Entry 8ZIA (X-ray diffraction, 1.60 A resolution); this record covers chains I and J.

== Chain I ==
Molecule: L-tryptophan decarboxylase
From: Psilocybe cubensis
Notes: EC 4.1.1.105
UniProtKB: P0DPA6 (PSID_PSICU); numbering as in UniProt (aligned over 50-402)
Amino-acid sequence (353 residues; each row starts with the number of its first residue):
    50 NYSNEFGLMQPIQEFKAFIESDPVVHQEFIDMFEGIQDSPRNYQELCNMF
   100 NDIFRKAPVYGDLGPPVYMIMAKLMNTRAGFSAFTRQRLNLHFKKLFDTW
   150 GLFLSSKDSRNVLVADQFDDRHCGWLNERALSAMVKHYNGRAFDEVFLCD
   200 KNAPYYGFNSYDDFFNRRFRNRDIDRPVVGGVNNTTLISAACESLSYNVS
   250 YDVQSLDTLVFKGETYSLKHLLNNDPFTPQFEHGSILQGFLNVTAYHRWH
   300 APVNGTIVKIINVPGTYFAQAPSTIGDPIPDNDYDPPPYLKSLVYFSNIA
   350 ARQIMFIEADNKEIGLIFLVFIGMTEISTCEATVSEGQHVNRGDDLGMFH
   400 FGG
Disordered / not traced: 50-54
Small-molecule neighbours: 2-(1H-indol-3-yl)ethanamine (TSS): L112, G113, P114, Y117, F289, L290, N291, V292, H296, Y338, L339, M373, T374, I376
From the paper describing this entry:
  - catalytic residues: H296
  - catalytic residues: E242 (proposed by the authors, not directly observed)
  - mutagenesis - L112A, F289A, Y338A: increased catalytic activity
  - mutagenesis - Y117A: decreased catalytic activity
  - mutagenesis - L290A, H296A: abolished catalytic activity on L-tryptophan
  - mutagenesis - G402A: unchanged catalytic activity on L-tryptophan
  - mutagenesis - P114G, M373A, F398A: decreased stability

== Chain J ==
Molecule: L-tryptophan decarboxylase
From: Psilocybe cubensis
Notes: EC 4.1.1.105
UniProtKB: P0DPA6 (PSID_PSICU); residues 501-537 here correspond to UniProt positions 403-439 (UniProt number = residue number - 98)
Amino-acid sequence (37 residues; row label = number of the first residue in the row):
   501 XSFALGLRKDCRAEIVEKFTEPGTVIRINEVVAALKA
Disordered / not traced: 536-537
Modified positions: PYR (pyruvic acid) at position 501
Sequence notes: modified residue (501)

== Interface between chain I and chain J ==
Pairs across the interface - 112 pairs, chain I then chain J:
  H186(I) - V525(J)
  H186(I) - R527(J)  hydrogen bond (backbone-side chain)
  F218(I) - I528(J)  hydrophobic
  R225(I) - R527(J)
  R225(I) - I528(J)
  R225(I) - N529(J)  hydrogen bond (backbone-side chain)
  P226(I) - N529(J)
  V228(I) - N529(J)
  V228(I) - E530(J)
  V228(I) - V531(J)
  T235(I) - A534(J)
  T235(I) - L535(J)
  L236(I) - A533(J)
  L236(I) - A534(J)  hydrophobic
  I237(I) - L505(J)  hydrophobic
  I237(I) - L507(J)  hydrophobic
  I237(I) - A513(J)  hydrophobic
  I237(I) - V531(J)
  I237(I) - V532(J)  hydrogen bond (backbone-backbone)
  I237(I) - A533(J)  hydrogen bond (backbone-backbone)
  S238(I) - N529(J)  hydrogen bond (side chain-backbone)
  S238(I) - E530(J)
  S238(I) - V532(J)
  A239(I) - I526(J)  hydrophobic
  A239(I) - R527(J)
  A239(I) - I528(J)
  A239(I) - N529(J)  hydrogen bond (backbone-backbone)
  A239(I) - E530(J)  hydrogen bond (backbone-backbone)
  A239(I) - V532(J)  hydrophobic
  A240(I) - I528(J)
  C241(I) - F503(J)  hydrophobic
  C241(I) - I526(J)
  C241(I) - I528(J)  hydrophobic
  E242(I) - I526(J)
  E242(I) - R527(J)
  E242(I) - I528(J)  hydrogen bond (side chain-backbone)
  S243(I) - F503(J)
  S243(I) - V525(J)
  S243(I) - I526(J)  hydrogen bond (backbone-backbone)
  L244(I) - G523(J)
  L244(I) - T524(J)
  L244(I) - V525(J)  hydrophobic
  L244(I) - I526(J)
  S245(I) - F519(J)
  S245(I) - E521(J)  hydrogen bond (side chain-backbone)
  S245(I) - P522(J)
  S245(I) - G523(J)  hydrogen bond (backbone-backbone)
  S245(I) - T524(J)  hydrogen bond (backbone-backbone)
  S245(I) - I526(J)
  Y246(I) - P522(J)
  V248(I) - I515(J)  hydrophobic
  V248(I) - F519(J)
  V248(I) - T520(J)
  Y250(I) - T520(J)
  Q279(I) - R508(J)
  F280(I) - G506(J)
  F280(I) - L507(J)
  F280(I) - R508(J)
  H282(I) - K509(J)
  G283(I) - L507(J)
  G283(I) - K509(J)
  S284(I) - L505(J)
  S284(I) - G506(J)
  S284(I) - L507(J)  hydrogen bond (backbone-backbone)
  S284(I) - I515(J)
  I285(I) - A504(J)  hydrophobic
  I285(I) - L505(J)
  I285(I) - I515(J)
  L286(I) - F503(J)
  L286(I) - A504(J)
  L286(I) - L505(J)  hydrogen bond (backbone-backbone)
  L286(I) - I515(J)
  L286(I) - V532(J)  hydrophobic
  Q287(I) - S502(J)  hydrogen bond
  Q287(I) - F503(J)
  G288(I) - S502(J)  hydrogen bond (backbone-side chain)
  G288(I) - F503(J)  hydrogen bond (backbone-backbone)
  F289(I) - PYR_501(J)
  L290(I) - PYR_501(J)  hydrogen bond (backbone-backbone)
  L290(I) - S502(J)
  Y295(I) - I528(J)  hydrophobic
  H296(I) - PYR_501(J)
  R297(I) - I528(J)
  H299(I) - I528(J)
  H299(I) - N529(J)  hydrogen bond
  L342(I) - S502(J)
  E362(I) - C511(J)
  E362(I) - R512(J)  hydrogen bond (backbone-backbone)
  E362(I) - L535(J)
  I363(I) - R508(J)  hydrogen bond (backbone-side chain)
  I363(I) - C511(J)
  I363(I) - A513(J)  hydrophobic
  G364(I) - R508(J)
  L365(I) - R508(J)  hydrogen bond (backbone-side chain)
  I366(I) - L505(J)  hydrophobic
  I366(I) - G506(J)
  I366(I) - L507(J)  hydrophobic
  F367(I) - A504(J)
  F367(I) - L505(J)
  F367(I) - G506(J)  hydrogen bond (backbone-backbone)
  L368(I) - A504(J)
  V369(I) - F503(J)
  V369(I) - A504(J)  hydrogen bond (backbone-backbone)
  F370(I) - S502(J)
  F370(I) - F503(J)  hydrophobic
  I371(I) - PYR_501(J)
  I371(I) - S502(J)  hydrogen bond (backbone-backbone)
  M373(I) - PYR_501(J)
  I376(I) - PYR_501(J)
  R391(I) - V531(J)
  G392(I) - N529(J)
  F398(I) - S502(J)
Other interface residues (no listed pair), chain I (56 interface residues in all): N188, R221, V227, E281, K361, G372
Other interface residues (no listed pair), chain J (32 interface residues in all): D510, E517

== Summary ==
56 residues of chain I face 32 of chain J across their interface; the contacts include 25 hydrogen bonds.
Polar contacts include H186(I)-R527(J), R225(I)-N529(J) and S238(I)-N529(J). Ligands of chain I:
2-(1H-indol-3-yl)ethanamine. The paper reports catalytic residues H296(I) and E242(I); L112A, F289A and Y338A
of chain I increase catalytic activity; 10 substitutions were tested in all.
Chain I is L-tryptophan decarboxylase and chain J is L-tryptophan decarboxylase, both from Psilocybe cubensis;
the structure, The L-tryptophan specific decarboxylase PsiD(50-439) in complex with tryptamine, was determined
by X-ray diffraction together with 8X4Q and 8X4S from the same study.
